7OBQ - chains 1 and u of the 8 polymer chains in the assembly; structure by electron microscopy, 3.90 A resolution.

[Chain 1]
Molecule: Srp RNA
Organism: Canis lupus familiaris
Sequence (249 nucleotides; row label = number of the first residue in the row):
    27 GCCGGGCGCG GUGGCGCGCG CCUGUAGUCC CAGCUACUCG GGAGGCUGAG GCAGGAGGAU
    87 CGCUUCGCUA UGCCGAUCGG GUGUCCGCAC UAAGUUCGGC AUCAAUAUGG UGACCUCCCG
   147 GGAGCGGGGG ACCACCAGGU UGCCUAAGGA GGGGUGAACC GGCCCAGGUC GGAAACGGAG
   207 CAGGUCAAAA CUCCCGUGCU GAUCAGUAGU GGGAUCGCGC CUGUGAAUAG CAUAGCGAGA
   267 CCCCGUCUC
Not modelled in the structure: 27-93, 259-275

[Chain u]
Molecule: Signal recognition particle subunit SRP68
Organism: Canis lupus familiaris
Reference sequence: Q00004 (SRP68_CANLF); the construct has insertions or renumbered stretches relative to UniProt, so the offset changes along the chain: 1-400 = UniProt 1-400; 402-494 = UniProt 401-493; 511-622 = UniProt 511-622
Amino-acid sequence (622 residues; row label = number of the first residue in the row; note: 17 numbers in that range are skipped by the numbering (no residue carries them; nothing is unmodelled there); a row labelled like 494A-494Q holds insertion residues (494A, then the next letters in order); X marks 129 residues of unknown identity (built as UNK)):
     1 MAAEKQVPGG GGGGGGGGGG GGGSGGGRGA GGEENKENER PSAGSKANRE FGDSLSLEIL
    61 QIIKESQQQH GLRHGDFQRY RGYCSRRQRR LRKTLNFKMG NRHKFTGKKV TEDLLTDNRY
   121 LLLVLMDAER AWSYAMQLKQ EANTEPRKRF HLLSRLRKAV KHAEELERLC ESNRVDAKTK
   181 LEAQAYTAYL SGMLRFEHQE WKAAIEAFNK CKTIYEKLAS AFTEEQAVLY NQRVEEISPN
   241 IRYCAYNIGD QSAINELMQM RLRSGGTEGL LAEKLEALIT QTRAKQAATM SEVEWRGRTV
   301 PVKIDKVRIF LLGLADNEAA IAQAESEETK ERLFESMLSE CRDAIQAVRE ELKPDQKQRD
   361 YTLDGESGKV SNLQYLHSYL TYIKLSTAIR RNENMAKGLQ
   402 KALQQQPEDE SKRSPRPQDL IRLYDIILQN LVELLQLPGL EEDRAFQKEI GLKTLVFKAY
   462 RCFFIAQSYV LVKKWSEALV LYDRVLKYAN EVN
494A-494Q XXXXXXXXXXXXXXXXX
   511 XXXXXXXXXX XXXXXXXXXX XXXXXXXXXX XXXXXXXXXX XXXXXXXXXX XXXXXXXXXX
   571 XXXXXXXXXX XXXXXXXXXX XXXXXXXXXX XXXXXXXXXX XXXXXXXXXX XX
Not modelled in the structure: 1-53, 402-413, 494A-494Q, 524-622
Sequence notes: conflict UNK_494A (Ser in Q00004), UNK_494B (Asp495 in Q00004), UNK_494C (Ala496 in Q00004), 126 further conflict positions vs the reference (Q00004) not listed
Curated features (UniProtKB/Swiss-Prot):
  - modified residue: Ser45 (Phosphoserine), Ser238 (Phosphoserine), Lys449 (N6-acetyllysine)

[How chain 1 and chain u interact]
Residue-residue contacts (53; chain 1 residue first):
  U117(1) - Thr94(u)  phosphate contact
  A118(1) - Leu91(u)  phosphate contact
  A118(1) - Thr94(u)  hydrogen bond to the phosphate
  A119(1) - Tyr83(u)  hydrogen bond to the phosphate
  A119(1) - Arg87(u)  salt bridge to the phosphate
  A119(1) - Arg90(u)  salt bridge to the phosphate
  G120(1) - His70(u)  phosphate contact
  G120(1) - Tyr83(u)  phosphate contact
  G120(1) - Arg86(u)  salt bridge to the phosphate
  G120(1) - Arg90(u)  salt bridge to the phosphate
  U121(1) - Arg86(u)  salt bridge to the phosphate
  G165(1) - Arg147(u)  salt bridge to the phosphate
  U166(1) - Arg147(u)  hydrogen bond to the base
  U166(1) - Phe150(u)  base contact
  U167(1) - Arg147(u)  base contact
  U167(1) - Arg149(u)  salt bridge to the phosphate
  U167(1) - Phe150(u)  phosphate contact
  G168(1) - Leu153(u)  phosphate contact
  G168(1) - His198(u)  salt bridge to the phosphate
  C170(1) - Ser154(u)  base contact
  U171(1) - Ser154(u)  base contact
  U171(1) - Arg155(u)  base contact
  U171(1) - Arg157(u)  base contact
  U171(1) - Lys158(u)  base contact
  A172(1) - Phe105(u)  stacking on the base
  A172(1) - Lys158(u)  salt bridge to the phosphate
  A173(1) - Arg155(u)  salt bridge to the phosphate
  A173(1) - Lys158(u)  phosphate contact
  G174(1) - His151(u)  salt bridge to the phosphate
  G174(1) - Arg155(u)  salt bridge to the phosphate
  G175(1) - Lys148(u)  hydrogen bond to the phosphate
  A176(1) - Arg147(u)  hydrogen bond to the base
  A176(1) - Lys148(u)  salt bridge to the phosphate
  U223(1) - Arg81(u)  salt bridge to the phosphate
  G224(1) - Ser85(u)  hydrogen bond to the phosphate
  G224(1) - Arg130(u)  salt bridge to the phosphate
  C225(1) - Arg92(u)  hydrogen bond to the phosphate
  C225(1) - Met99(u)  sugar contact
  C225(1) - Gly100(u)  sugar contact
  C225(1) - Arg130(u)  salt bridge to the phosphate
  U226(1) - Arg89(u)  salt bridge to the phosphate
  U226(1) - Arg92(u)  salt bridge to the phosphate
  U226(1) - Lys98(u)  phosphate contact
  U226(1) - Met99(u)  phosphate contact
  U226(1) - Gly100(u)  phosphate contact
  U226(1) - Arg102(u)  sugar contact
  G227(1) - Arg89(u)  salt bridge to the phosphate
  G227(1) - Lys98(u)  salt bridge to the phosphate
  U248(1) - Arg342(u)  hydrogen bond to the sugar
  U248(1) - Gln346(u)  hydrogen bond to the sugar
  U248(1) - Arg349(u)  salt bridge to the phosphate
  G249(1) - Arg342(u)  hydrogen bond to the sugar
  G251(1) - Ile427(u)  phosphate contact
Other interface residues (no listed pair), chain 1 (28 interface residues in all): G125, C169, U229, A252
Other interface residues (no listed pair), chain u (36 interface residues in all): Lys93, Phe97, His103, Asp420

[In short]
Chain 1 and chain u form an interface of 28 and 36 residues respectively, with 10 hydrogen bonds, 21 salt
bridges and 1 aromatic stacking contact. Polar pairs include U166(1)-Arg147(u), A176(1)-Arg147(u) and
U248(1)-Arg342(u).
Chain 1 is Srp RNA and chain u is Signal recognition particle subunit SRP68, both from Canis lupus familiaris;
the structure, SRP-SR at the distal site conformation, was determined by electron microscopy.
